PDB entry 8DO1 | electron microscopy, 3.01 A resolution | chains B and C of the 3 polymer chains in the assembly

[Chain B]
Name: Protein transport protein Sec61 subunit gamma
Source organism: Homo sapiens
Reference sequence: P60059 (SC61G_HUMAN); residue numbers follow UniProt; this construct covers 1-68
Amino-acid sequence (68 residues; row label = number of the first residue in the row):
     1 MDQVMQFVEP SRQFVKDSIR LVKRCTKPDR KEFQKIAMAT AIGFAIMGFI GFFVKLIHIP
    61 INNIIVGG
Disordered / not traced: 1-5, 67-68
Curated features (UniProtKB/Swiss-Prot):
  - modified residue: M1 (N-acetylmethionine), S18 (Phosphoserine)

[Chain C]
Name: Protein transport protein Sec61 subunit beta
Source organism: Homo sapiens
Reference sequence: P60468 (SC61B_HUMAN); residue numbers follow UniProt; this construct covers 1-96
Amino-acid sequence (96 residues; numbered 1 to 96; the number before each row is that of its first residue):
     1 MPGPTPSGTN VGSSGRSPSK AVAARAAGST VRQRKNASCG TRSAGRTTSA GTGGMWRFYT
    61 EDSPGLKVGP VPVLVMSLLF IASVFMLHIW GKYTRS
Disordered / not traced: 1-64
Curated features (UniProtKB/Swiss-Prot):
  - modified residue: P2 (N-acetylproline), S7 (Phosphoserine), T9 (Phosphothreonine), S13 (Phosphoserine), S14 (Phosphoserine), S17 (Phosphoserine)
  - lipidation: C39 (S-palmitoyl cysteine)
  - mutagenesis: C39 (C39S: Abolishes S-acylation)

[Interface between chain B and chain C]
Residue-residue contacts (4):
  I61(B) with F85(C), hydrophobic
  I64(B) with K92(C), hydrogen bond (backbone-side chain)
  I65(B) with F85(C), hydrophobic; K92(C)
Other interface residues (no listed pair), chain B (5 interface residues in all): H58, V66
Other interface residues (no listed pair), chain C (4 interface residues in all): H88, R95

[Overview]
The interface between chain B and chain C involves 5 residues on one side and 4 on the other; the contacts
include 1 hydrogen bond. The hydrogen-bonded pair is I64(B)-K92(C). UniProt lists one mutagenesis site on
chain C.
Here chain B is Protein transport protein Sec61 subunit gamma and chain C is Protein transport protein Sec61
subunit beta, both from Homo sapiens. Entry 8DO1 (Cryo-EM structure of the human Sec61 complex inhibited by
ipomoeassin F) was determined by electron microscopy together with 8DNV, 8DNW, 8DNX, 8DNY, 8DNZ, 8DO0, 8DO2
and 8DO3 from the same study.
